9CM9 - chains L and Z of the 4 polymer chains in the assembly; structure by electron microscopy, 4.00 A resolution.

# Chain L
Name: Hexon protein
Organism: Human adenovirus 6
Reference sequence: A0A348FV85 (A0A348FV85_9ADEN); numbering as in UniProt (aligned over 1-959)
Chain sequence (959 residues; numbered 1 to 959; the number before each row is that of its first residue):
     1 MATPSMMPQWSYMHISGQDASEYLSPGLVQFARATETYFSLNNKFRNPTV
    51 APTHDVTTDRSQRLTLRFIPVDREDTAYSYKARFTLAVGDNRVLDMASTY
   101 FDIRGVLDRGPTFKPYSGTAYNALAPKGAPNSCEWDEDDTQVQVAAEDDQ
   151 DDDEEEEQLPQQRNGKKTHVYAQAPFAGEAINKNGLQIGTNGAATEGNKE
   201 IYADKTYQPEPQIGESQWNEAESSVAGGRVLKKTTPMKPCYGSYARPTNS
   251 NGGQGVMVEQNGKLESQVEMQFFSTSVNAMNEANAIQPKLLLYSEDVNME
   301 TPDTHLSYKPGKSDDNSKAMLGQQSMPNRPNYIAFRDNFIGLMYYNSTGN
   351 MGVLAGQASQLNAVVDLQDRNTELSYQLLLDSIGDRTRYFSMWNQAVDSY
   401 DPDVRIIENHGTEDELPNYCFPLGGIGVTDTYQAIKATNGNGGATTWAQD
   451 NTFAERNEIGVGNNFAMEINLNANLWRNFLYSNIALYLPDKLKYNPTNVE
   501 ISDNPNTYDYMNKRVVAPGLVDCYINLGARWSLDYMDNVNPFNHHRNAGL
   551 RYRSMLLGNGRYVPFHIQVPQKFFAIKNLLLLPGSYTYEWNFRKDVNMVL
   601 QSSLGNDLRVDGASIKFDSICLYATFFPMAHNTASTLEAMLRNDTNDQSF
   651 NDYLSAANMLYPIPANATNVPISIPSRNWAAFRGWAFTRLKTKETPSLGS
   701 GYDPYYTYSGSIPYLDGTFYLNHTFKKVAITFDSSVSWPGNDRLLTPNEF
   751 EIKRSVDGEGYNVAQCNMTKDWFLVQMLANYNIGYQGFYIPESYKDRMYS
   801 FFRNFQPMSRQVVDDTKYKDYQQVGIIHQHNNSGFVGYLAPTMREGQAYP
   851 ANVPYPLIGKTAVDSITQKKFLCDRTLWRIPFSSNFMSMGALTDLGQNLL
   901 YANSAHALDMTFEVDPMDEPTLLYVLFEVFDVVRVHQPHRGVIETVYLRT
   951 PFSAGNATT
Disordered / not traced: 1-2, 140-164, 955-959
Differences from the reference sequence: conflict Leu291 (Val in A0A348FV85), Ile827 (Leu in A0A348FV85), Val853 (Phe in A0A348FV85)
Bound ions: Ca2+: Thr431 (shared with Glu25(Z) of chain Z)

# Chain Z
Name: Coagulation factor X
Organism: Homo sapiens
Notes: EC 3.4.21.6
Reference sequence: Q5JVE7 (Q5JVE7_HUMAN); residues -39 to 448 here correspond to UniProt positions 1-488 (UniProt number = residue number + 40)
Chain sequence (488 residues; each row starts with the number of its first residue; numbers below 1 keep their minus sign (Met-39 is residue -39)):
   -39 MGRPLHLVLLSASLAGLLLLGESLFIRREQANNILARVTRANSFLEEMKK
    11 GHLERECMEETCSYEEAREVFEDSDKTNEFWNKYKDGDQCETSPCQNQGK
    61 CKDGLGEYTCTCLEGFEGKNCELFTRKLCSLDNGDCDQFCHEEQNSVVCS
   111 CARGYTLADNGKACIPTGPYPCGKQTLERRKRSVAQATSSSGEAPDSITW
   161 KPYDAADLDPTENPFDLLDFNQTQPERGDNNLTRIVGGQECKDGECPWQA
   211 LLINEENEGFCGGTILSEFYILTAAHCLYQAKRFKVRVGDRNTEQEEGGE
   261 AVHEVEVVIKHNRFTKETYDFDIAVLRLKTPITFRMNVAPACLPERDWAE
   311 STLMTQKTGIVSGFGRTHEKGRQSTRLKMLEVPYVDRNSCKLSSSFIITQ
   361 NMFCAGYDTKQEDACQGDSGGPHVTRFKDTYFVTGIVSWGEGCARKGKYG
   411 IYTKVTAFLKWIDRSMKTRGLPKAKSHAPEVITSSPLK
Disordered / not traced: -39 to 0, 137-189, 431-448
Modified / non-standard residues: Glu6, Glu7, Glu14, Glu16, Glu19, Glu20, Glu25, Glu26, Glu29, Glu32, Glu39 (gamma-carboxy-glutamic acid; CGU)
Cystine bridges: Cys17-Cys22, Cys50-Cys61, Cys55-Cys70, Cys72-Cys81, Cys89-Cys100, Cys96-Cys109, Cys111-Cys124, Cys132-Cys302, Cys201-Cys206, Cys221-Cys237, Cys350-Cys364, Cys375-Cys403
Glycans and other covalent adducts: covalent link Ala1-Glu20
Bound ions: Ca2+ site 1 near Glu7 (its only coordinating residue here); Ca2+ site 2: Glu7, Glu29; Ca2+ site 3: Glu7, Glu16, Glu29; Ca2+ site 4: Glu14, Glu19; Ca2+ site 5 near Glu16 (its only coordinating residue here); Ca2+ site 6 near Glu20 (its only coordinating residue here); Ca2+ site 7: Glu25 (shared with Thr431(L) of chain L)

# Chain L / chain Z interface
Pairs across the interface - 5 pairs, chain L then chain Z:
  Glu222(L) - Lys9(Z)  salt bridge
  Met280(L) - His12(Z)
  Thr431(L) - Arg28(Z)
  Thr431(L) - Glu29(Z)
  Arg456(L) - Arg28(Z)
Also at the interface, not in a pair above, chain L (5 interface residues in all): Val428
Also at the interface, not in a pair above, chain Z (8 interface residues in all): Met8, Lys10, Glu14, Glu32
The authors on this interface:
  - interface residues, chain L: Thr431(L)

# Overview
5 residues of chain L face 8 of chain Z across their interface, with 1 salt bridge. The salt-bridged pair is
Glu222(L)-Lys9(Z). Thr431(L) and Glu25(Z) form the Ca2+ site 7. Glu7(Z) and Glu29(Z) coordinate Ca2+ site 2.
From the paper: the interface residue Thr431(L).
Here chain L is Hexon protein (Human adenovirus 6) and chain Z is Coagulation factor X (Homo sapiens). Entry
9CM9 (Cryo-EM model derived from localized reconstruction of Ad657-hexon-FX complex at 3.86A resolution) was
determined by electron microscopy (same publication as 9CLI, 9CLN, 9CLS, 9CM2 and 9CMO).
